PDB entry 5IPT | electron microscopy, 14.10 A resolution (very low resolution: no residue pairs are listed; an interface is given only as per-side residue counts) | chains A and B of the 4 polymer chains in the assembly

# Chain A
Molecule: N-methyl-D-aspartate receptor subunit NR1-8a
From: Xenopus laevis
Reference sequence: C0KD18 (C0KD18_XENLA); aligned to UniProt positions 23-828 over residues 23-828 (the alignment contains insertions or deletions, so no single offset holds)
Sequence (822 residues; numbered 23 to 844; the number before each row is that of its first residue):
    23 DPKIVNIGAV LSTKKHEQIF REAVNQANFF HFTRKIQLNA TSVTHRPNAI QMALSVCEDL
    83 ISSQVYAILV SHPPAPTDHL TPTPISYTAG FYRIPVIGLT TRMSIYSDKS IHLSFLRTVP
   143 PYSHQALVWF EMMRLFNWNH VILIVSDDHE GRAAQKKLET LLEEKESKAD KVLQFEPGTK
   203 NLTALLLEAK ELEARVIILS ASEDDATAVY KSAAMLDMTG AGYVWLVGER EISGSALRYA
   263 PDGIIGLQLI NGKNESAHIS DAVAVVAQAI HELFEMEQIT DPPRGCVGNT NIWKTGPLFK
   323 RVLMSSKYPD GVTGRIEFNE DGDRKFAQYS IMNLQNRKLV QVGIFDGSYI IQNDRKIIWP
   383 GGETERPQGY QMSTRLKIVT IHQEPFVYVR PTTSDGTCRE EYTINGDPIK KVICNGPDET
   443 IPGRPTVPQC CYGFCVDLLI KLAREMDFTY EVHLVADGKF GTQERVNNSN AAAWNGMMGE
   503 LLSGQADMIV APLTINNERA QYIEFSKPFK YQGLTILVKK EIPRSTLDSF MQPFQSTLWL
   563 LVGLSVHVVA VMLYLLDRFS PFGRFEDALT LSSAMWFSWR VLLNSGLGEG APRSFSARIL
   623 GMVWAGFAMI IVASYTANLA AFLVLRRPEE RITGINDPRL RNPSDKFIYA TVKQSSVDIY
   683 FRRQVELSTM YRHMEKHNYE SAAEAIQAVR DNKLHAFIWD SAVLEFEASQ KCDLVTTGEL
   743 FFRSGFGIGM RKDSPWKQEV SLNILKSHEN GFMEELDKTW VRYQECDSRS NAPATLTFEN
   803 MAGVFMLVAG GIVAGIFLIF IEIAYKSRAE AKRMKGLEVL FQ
Unresolved in the structure: 392-395, 545-653, 793-844
Sequence notes: engineered mutation Phe-51 (Lys in C0KD18), Phe-52 (Arg in C0KD18), Gln-300 (Asn in C0KD18), Gln-350 (Asn in C0KD18), Asp-368 (Asn in C0KD18), Asp-440 (Asn in C0KD18), Asp-469 (Asn in C0KD18), Ala-493 (Lys in C0KD18), Ala-494 (Lys in C0KD18), Ala-495 (Glu in C0KD18), Arg-602 (Gly610 in C0KD18), Leu-609 (Ile617 in C0KD18), Arg-648 (Asp656 in C0KD18), Glu-761 (Asn769 in C0KD18); expression tag (829-844)

# Chain B
Molecule: Ionotropic glutamate receptor subunit NR2B
From: Xenopus laevis
Reference sequence: A7XY94 (A7XY94_XENLA); aligned to UniProt positions 1-825 over residues 1-825 (the alignment contains insertions or deletions, so no single offset holds)
Sequence (825 residues; each row starts with the number of its first residue):
     1 MRPTEACCYL KISLIILFYS RAYAQKHPNM DIAVILVGTT EEVAIKDVHE KDDFHHLPVT
    61 PRVELVTMQE SDPKSIITRI CDLMSDKKVQ GVVFGDDTDQ EAIAQILDFI SVQTLTPILG
   121 IHGGSSMIMA DKEEASMFFQ FGPSIEQQAS VMLNIMEEYD WYIFSIVTTY FPGYQDFENK
   181 VRSTIENSFV GWELEEVIHL DMSLDDIDSK IQNQLKKLQS PVILLYCTKE EATYIFEVAH
   241 SVGLTGYGFT WIVPSLVAGD TDTVPDEFPT GLISVSYDEW DYDLPARVRD GIAIITTAAS
   301 TMLSEHNSIP QSKSSCNNIQ ESRVYEAHML KRYLINVTFE GRDLSFSEDG YQMHPKLVII
   361 LLNQERKWER VGKYKDRSLK MWPVFDLYPN SEEHKDEHLS IVTLEEAPFV IVEDVDPLSG
   421 TCMRNTVPCR KQIRPENRTE EGGNYIKRCC KGFCIDILKK IAKTVKFTYD LYLVTNGKHG
   481 KKINGVWNGM IGEVVTKRAY MAVGSLTINE ERSEVVDFSV PFIETGISVM VSRSNGTVSP
   541 SAFLEPFSAD VWVMMFVMLL IVSAVAVFVF EYFSPVGYNG PSFTIGKAIW LLWGLVFNNS
   601 LPVQNPKGTT SKIMVSVWAF FAVIFLASYT ANLAAFMIQR RYVDQVSGLS DKKFQRPNDF
   661 SPAFRFGTVP NGSTERNIRN NYLEMHSYMV KFNQRSVQDA LLSLKSGKLD AFIYDAAVLN
   721 YMAGRDEGCK LVTIGSGKVF ATTGYGIAIQ KDSGWKRQVD LAILQLFGDG EMEELEALWL
   781 TGICHNEKNE VMSSQLDIDN MAGVFYMLAA AMALSLITFI MEHLF
Unresolved in the structure: 1-25, 185-194, 389-398, 434-445, 534-649, 789-825
Sequence notes: engineered mutation Ser-20 (Met in A7XY94), Arg-21 (Gly in A7XY94), Ala-22 (Cys in A7XY94), Glu-64 (Ala in A7XY94), Gln-69 (Asn in A7XY94), Asp-343 (Asn in A7XY94), Val-486 (Thr490 in A7XY94), Leu-601 (Val615 in A7XY94), Arg-640 (Glu654 in A7XY94), Arg-641 (Glu655 in A7XY94)

# How chain A and chain B interact
At this resolution (14 A) residue pairs are not listed: 5 residues of chain A and 5 of chain B lie at the interface.

# In short
The chain A/chain B interface involves 5 residues from each chain.
Here chain A is N-methyl-D-aspartate receptor subunit NR1-8a and chain B is Ionotropic glutamate receptor
subunit NR2B, both from Xenopus laevis. Entry 5IPT (Cryo-EM structure of GluN1/GluN2B NMDA receptor in the
DCKA/D-APV-bound conformation, state 5) was determined by electron microscopy, deposited together with 5IOU,
5IOV, 5IPQ, 5IPR, 5IPS, 5IPU and 5IPV.
